PDB entry 6K1I | X-ray diffraction, 2.75 A resolution | chains C and J of the 10 polymer chains in the assembly

Chain C:
Molecule: Histone H2AX
From: Homo sapiens
UniProt: P16104 (H2AX_HUMAN); residues 0-142 here correspond to UniProt positions 1-143 (UniProt number = residue number + 1)
Chain sequence (146 residues; each row starts with the number of its first residue; numbers below 1 keep their minus sign (Gly-3 is residue -3)):
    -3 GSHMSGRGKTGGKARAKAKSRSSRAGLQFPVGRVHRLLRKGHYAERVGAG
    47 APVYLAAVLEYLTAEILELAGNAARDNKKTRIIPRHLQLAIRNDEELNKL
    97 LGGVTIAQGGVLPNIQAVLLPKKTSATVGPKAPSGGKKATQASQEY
Not modelled in the structure: -3 to 12, 123-142
Sequence notes: expression tag (-3 to -1)
Curated features (UniProtKB/Swiss-Prot):
  - motif: Ser139, Gln140 ([ST]-Q motif)
  - modified residue: Ser1 (N-acetylserine), Lys5 (N6-acetyllysine), Lys9 (N6-acetyllysine), Lys36 (N6-acetyllysine), Ser121 (Phosphoserine), Ser139 (Phosphoserine), Tyr142 (Phosphotyrosine)
  - cross-link (Glycyl lysine isopeptide (Lys-Gly)): Lys13 (interchain with G-Cter in ubiquitin), Lys15 (interchain with G-Cter in ubiquitin), Lys119 (interchain with G-Cter in ubiquitin), Lys127 (interchain with G-Cter in SUMO2), Lys134 (interchain with G-Cter in SUMO2)
Reported in the primary citation:
  - conformationally variable residues: His38
  - post-translational modification sites: Ser139 (citing earlier work)
  - mutagenesis - H38N/G99R: decreased stability

Chain J:
Molecule: 147-nt DNA strand
From: Homo sapiens
Sequence (147 nucleotides; row label = number of the first residue in the row; numbers below 1 keep their minus sign (DC-71 is residue -71)):
   -71 CATATATGCCGGTCTCACACGTGCCTGGAGACTAGTAAGCGCTTCTAGTG
   -21 GCGGTTAAAACGCGGTAGACAGCGCGTACGTGCGTTTAAGCGGTGCTAGA
    29 GCTGTCTACGACCAATTGAGCGGCCTCGGCACCGGGATATATGGTAC
Ion coordination: Mn2+ site 1: DC-71, DA-70; Mn2+ site 2: DC-71, DG27; Mn2+ site 3 near DG-61 (its only coordinating residue here); Mn2+ site 4 near DA-34 (its only coordinating residue here); K+ near DT-26 (its only coordinating residue here); Mn2+ site 5 near DG-19 (its only coordinating residue here); Mn2+ site 6 near DG48 (its only coordinating residue here); Mn2+ site 7 near DG62 (its only coordinating residue here); Mn2+ site 8 near DG71 (its only coordinating residue here)

Interface between chain C and chain J:
Pairs across the interface - 15 pairs, chain C then chain J:
  Pro26(C) - DG48(J)  phosphate contact
  Arg29(C) - DG48(J)  hydrogen bond to the phosphate
  Arg29(C) - DC49(J)  salt bridge to the phosphate
  Arg42(C) - DG38(J)  hydrogen bond to the sugar
  Arg42(C) - DA39(J)  phosphate contact
  Val43(C) - DG38(J)  sugar contact
  Val43(C) - DA39(J)  hydrogen bond to the phosphate
  Gly44(C) - DG38(J)  phosphate contact
  Ala45(C) - DG38(J)  hydrogen bond to the phosphate
  Lys75(C) - DC58(J)  phosphate contact
  Lys75(C) - DA59(J)  salt bridge to the phosphate
  Thr76(C) - DG57(J)  sugar contact
  Thr76(C) - DC58(J)  hydrogen bond to the phosphate
  Arg77(C) - DG57(J)  hydrogen bond to the sugar
  Arg77(C) - DC58(J)  hydrogen bond to the phosphate
Interface residues without a listed pair, chain C (12 interface residues in all): His31, Arg35, Glu41
Interface residues without a listed pair, chain J (8 interface residues in all): DC37

Overview:
Chain C and chain J form an interface of 12 and 8 residues respectively; the contacts include 7 hydrogen bonds
and 2 salt bridges. Among the polar pairs are Arg42(C)-DG38(J), Arg77(C)-DG57(J) and Arg29(C)-DG48(J). The
Mn2+ site 1 is built by DC-71(J) and DA-70(J). From the paper: H38N/G99R of chain C reduce stability; a
modification site at Ser139(C).
Here chain C is Histone H2AX and chain J is a 147-nt DNA strand, both from Homo sapiens. Entry 6K1I (Human
nucleosome core particle with gammaH2A.X variant) was determined by X-ray diffraction (same publication as
6IPU, 6JXD, 6K1J and 6K1K).
